Entry 6IS8 (X-ray diffraction, 1.68 A resolution); this record covers chains A and C of the 4 polymer chains in the assembly.

[Chain A]
Protein: Monokaryotic chloroplast 1
From: Zea mays
Notes: fragment: RuvC domain
Reference sequence: B4FCI7 (B4FCI7_MAIZE); residues 109-271 here = UniProt positions 109-271
Amino-acid sequence (174 residues; row label = number of the first residue in the row):
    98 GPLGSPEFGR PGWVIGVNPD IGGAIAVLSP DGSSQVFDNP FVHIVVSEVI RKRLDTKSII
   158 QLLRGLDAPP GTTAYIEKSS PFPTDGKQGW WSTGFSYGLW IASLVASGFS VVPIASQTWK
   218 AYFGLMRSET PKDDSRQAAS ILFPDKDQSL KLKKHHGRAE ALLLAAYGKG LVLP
Disordered / not traced: 98-108
Construct notes: expression tag (98-108); engineered mutation Asn115 (Asp in B4FCI7)
Metal / ion sites: Mg2+: Asn115, Asp117 (shared with 1 residue of chain D)

[Chain C]
Molecule: 33-nt DNA strand
Sequence (33 nucleotides; numbered 1 to 33; the number before each row is that of its first residue):
     1 CAATCGTAGG AGACCTTTGG TCTCCCTGCA GAT
Metal / ion sites: Mg2+: DC26 (shared with 2 residues of chain B)

[Chain A / chain C interface]
Pairs across the interface - 22 pairs, chain A then chain C:
  Val143(A) with DA11(C), phosphate contact; DG12(C), phosphate contact
  Ser144(A) with DG10(C), sugar contact; DA11(C), hydrogen bond to the phosphate; DG12(C), hydrogen bond to the phosphate
  Arg148(A) with DA11(C), salt bridge to the phosphate
  Thr181(A) with DA8(C), base contact
  Asp182(A) with DA8(C), base contact
  Gly183(A) with DA8(C), hydrogen bond to the base; DG9(C), phosphate contact
  Lys184(A) with DG9(C), hydrogen bond to the phosphate; DG10(C), salt bridge to the phosphate
  Gln185(A) with DG9(C), hydrogen bond to the base; DG10(C), hydrogen bond to the phosphate; DA11(C), hydrogen bond to the phosphate
  Gly186(A) with DG9(C), hydrogen bond to the base
  Leu249(A) with DA2(C), phosphate contact; DA3(C), phosphate contact
  Lys250(A) with DA3(C), hydrogen bond to the phosphate; DT4(C), phosphate contact
  Lys251(A) with DA2(C), salt bridge to the phosphate; DA3(C), hydrogen bond to the phosphate
Also at the interface, not in a pair above, chain A (13 interface residues in all): Val142

[In short]
The interface between chain A and chain C involves 13 residues on one side and 8 on the other, with 10
hydrogen bonds and 3 salt bridges. Polar pairs include Gly183(A)-DA8(C), Gln185(A)-DG9(C) and
Gly186(A)-DG9(C). Asn115(A) and Asp117(A) coordinate Mg2+.
Here chain A is Monokaryotic chloroplast 1 (Zea mays) and chain C is a 33-nt DNA strand. Entry 6IS8 (Crystal
structure of ZmMoc1 D115N mutant in complex with Holliday junction) was determined by X-ray diffraction (same
publication as 6IS9, 6JRF and 6JRG).
